PDB entry 3UCM | X-ray diffraction, 2.51 A resolution | chains A and B

[Chain A (and B)]
Molecule: Carbonic anhydrase
Organism: Coccomyxa sp. PA
Notes: EC 4.2.1.1; chain B of this document is another copy of the same molecule, construct and numbering; everything in this record applies to it too
Reference sequence: Q96554 (Q96554_9CHLO); residue numbers follow UniProt; this construct covers 1-227
Sequence (227 residues; numbered 1 to 227; the number before each row is that of its first residue):
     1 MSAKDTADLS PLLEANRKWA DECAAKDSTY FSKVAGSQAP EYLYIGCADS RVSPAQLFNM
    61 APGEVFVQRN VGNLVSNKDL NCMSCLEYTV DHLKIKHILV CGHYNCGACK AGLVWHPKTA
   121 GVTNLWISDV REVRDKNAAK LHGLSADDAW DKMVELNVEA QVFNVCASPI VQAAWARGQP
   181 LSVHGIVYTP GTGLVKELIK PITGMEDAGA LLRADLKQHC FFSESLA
Disordered / not traced: 1-5
Bound ions: Zn2+: C47, H103, C106 (together with thiocyanate ion)
What the authors report for this chain:
  - binding site for thiocyanate ion: R69, Y88, G107
  - conformationally variable residues (side-chain flip): H92
  - catalytic residues: D49, R51 (proposed by the authors, not directly observed)
  - catalytic residues: Q38, Y88, H92 (citing earlier work)

[How chain A and chain B interact]
Residue-residue contacts (129):
  T6(A) with H97(B)
  A7(A) with H184(B); P201(B)
  L9(A) with H184(B); E197(B)
  L12(A) with F58(B), hydrophobic; M60(B), hydrophobic
  L13(A) with V195(B), hydrophobic
  A15(A) with F58(B)
  N16(A) with L57(B), hydrogen bond (side chain-backbone); G193(B), hydrogen bond (side chain-backbone); L194(B); V195(B), hydrogen bond (side chain-backbone)
  W19(A) with Q56(B), hydrogen bond (side chain-backbone); L57(B), hydrophobic; Y188(B); G193(B)
  A20(A) with T192(B); G193(B)
  F31(A) with P190(B); G191(B); T192(B); G193(B)
  S32(A) with G191(B)
  V34(A) with R51(B), hydrogen bond (backbone-side chain); P190(B)
  A35(A) with N105(B); G191(B)
  G36(A) with N105(B)
  S37(A) with R51(B), hydrogen bond (backbone-side chain); N105(B), hydrogen bond (backbone-side chain)
  Q38(A) with D49(B), hydrogen bond; S50(B), hydrogen bond; R51(B)
  P40(A) with S50(B)
  Y42(A) with L12(B), hydrophobic
  A48(A) with F66(B); V67(B), hydrogen bond (backbone-backbone); C85(B), hydrophobic
  D49(A) with Q38(B), hydrogen bond; F66(B)
  S50(A) with Q38(B), hydrogen bond; P40(B); P62(B); G63(B), hydrogen bond (backbone-backbone); E64(B); V65(B); F66(B)
  R51(A) with V34(B), hydrogen bond (side chain-backbone); A35(B); S37(B); Q38(B); G63(B)
  S53(A) with A55(B)
  A55(A) with S53(B)
  Q56(A) with W19(B), hydrogen bond (backbone-side chain); A55(B); M60(B), hydrogen bond (side chain-backbone)
  L57(A) with N16(B), hydrogen bond (backbone-side chain); W19(B)
  F58(A) with L12(B), hydrophobic; A15(B)
  M60(A) with Q56(B), hydrogen bond (backbone-side chain)
  P62(A) with S50(B); R51(B); Q56(B)
  G63(A) with S50(B), hydrogen bond (backbone-backbone); R51(B)
  V65(A) with S50(B)
  F66(A) with A48(B); S50(B); V71(B), hydrophobic
  V67(A) with A48(B), hydrogen bond (backbone-backbone); R69(B)
  Q68(A) with R69(B), hydrogen bond (side chain-backbone); N81(B), hydrogen bond
  R69(A) with V67(B); Q68(B), hydrogen bond (backbone-side chain); R69(B)
  N70(A) with N81(B)
  V71(A) with C85(B), hydrophobic
  D79(A) with N81(B), hydrogen bond
  L80(A) with L125(B), hydrophobic; W126(B)
  N81(A) with Q68(B), hydrogen bond; N70(B); D79(B), hydrogen bond; N81(B); W126(B)
  M83(A) with V122(B)
  S84(A) with V122(B); T123(B), hydrogen bond; W126(B)
  C85(A) with A48(B), hydrophobic
  E87(A) with G121(B); V122(B), hydrogen bond (side chain-backbone); T123(B), hydrogen bond
  H97(A) with T6(B)
  N105(A) with A35(B); G36(B); S37(B)
  G121(A) with E87(B)
  V122(A) with L80(B), hydrophobic; M83(B); E87(B), hydrogen bond (backbone-side chain)
  T123(A) with S84(B); E87(B), hydrogen bond (backbone-side chain)
  W126(A) with L80(B); N81(B); S84(B)
  S182(A) with A7(B)
  H184(A) with A7(B); L9(B)
  Y188(A) with W19(B)
  P190(A) with F31(B); V34(B)
  G191(A) with F31(B); S32(B), hydrogen bond (backbone-backbone); A35(B)
  T192(A) with F31(B)
  G193(A) with N16(B), hydrogen bond (backbone-side chain); W19(B); A20(B); F31(B)
  L194(A) with N16(B); A20(B), hydrophobic
  V195(A) with L13(B), hydrophobic; N16(B), hydrogen bond (backbone-side chain)
  P201(A) with A7(B)
Interface residues without a listed pair, chain A (69 interface residues in all): R17, A61, E64, C82, Y88, L99, L125, I186, E197
Interface residues without a listed pair, chain B (71 interface residues in all): R17, Y42, A61, C82, Y88, L99, G107, S182, I186, T203

[Summary]
The interface between chain A and chain B involves 69 residues on one side and 71 on the other, with 34
hydrogen bonds. Polar pairs include N16(A)-L57(B), N16(A)-G193(B) and N16(A)-V195(B). From the paper:
catalytic residues D49(A), R51(A) and Q38(A) among others; a binding site for thiocyanate ion at R69(A),
Y88(A) and G107(A).
Chain A and chain B are both Carbonic anhydrase (Coccomyxa sp. PA); the structure, Coccomyxa beta-carbonic
anhydrase in complex with thiocyanate, was determined by X-ray diffraction (same publication as 3UCJ, 3UCK,
3UCN and 3UCO).
